PDB entry 7LTG | X-ray diffraction, 1.80 A resolution | chain A

Chain A:
Name: Histone deacetylase 2
From: Homo sapiens
Notes: EC 3.5.1.98
UniProtKB: Q92769 (HDAC2_HUMAN); numbering as in UniProt (aligned over 1-376)
Amino-acid sequence (376 residues; row label = number of the first residue in the row):
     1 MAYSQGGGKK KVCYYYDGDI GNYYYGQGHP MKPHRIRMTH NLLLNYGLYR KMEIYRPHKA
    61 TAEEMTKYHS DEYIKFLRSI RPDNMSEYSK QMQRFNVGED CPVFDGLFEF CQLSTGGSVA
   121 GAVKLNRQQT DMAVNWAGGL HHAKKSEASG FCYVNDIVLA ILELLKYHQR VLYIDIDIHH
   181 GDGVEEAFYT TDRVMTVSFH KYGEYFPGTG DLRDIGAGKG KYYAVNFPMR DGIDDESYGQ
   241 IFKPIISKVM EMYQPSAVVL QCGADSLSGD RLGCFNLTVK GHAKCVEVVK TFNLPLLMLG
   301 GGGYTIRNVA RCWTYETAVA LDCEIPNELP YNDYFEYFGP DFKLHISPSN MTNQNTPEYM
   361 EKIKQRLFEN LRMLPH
Unresolved in the structure: 1-7, 375-376
Curated features (UniProtKB/Swiss-Prot):
  - active site: H142
  - binding site (1D-myo-inositol 1,4,5,6-tetrakisphosphate): G28, K32, R271
  - binding site (Ca(2+)): D175, D177, H179, F188, T191, V194, S198, F199, Y223
  - binding site (Zn(2+)): D177, H179, D265
  - modified residue: K75 (N6-acetyllysine), K221 (N6-acetyllysine), C262 (S-nitrosocysteine), C274 (S-nitrosocysteine)
  - cross-link: K75 (Glycyl lysine isopeptide (Lys-Gly) (interchain with G-Cter in SUMO2))
Bound ions: Ca2+ site 1: D175, D177, H179, S198, F199; Zn2+: D177, H179, D265 (together with APICIDIN); Ca2+ site 2: F188, T191, V194, Y223
Residues lining bound ligands: APICIDIN (YED; (3S,6S,9S,15aR)-9-[(2S)-butan-2-yl]-3-(6,6-dihydroxyoctyl)-6-[(1-methoxy-1H-indol-3-yl)methyl]octahydro-2H-pyrido[1,2-a][1,4,7,10]tetraazacyclododecine-1,4,7,10(3H,12H)-tetrone): Q27, G28, H29, P30, M31, E99, D100, L140, H141, H142, G150, F151, C152, D177, H179, F206, D265, R271, L272, G301, G302, Y304
From the paper describing this entry:
  - binding site for APICIDIN: G28, H29, P30, D100, H141, H142, F151, F206, Y304

Overview:
Ligands of chain A: APICIDIN. D175, D177, H179, S198 and F199 coordinate Ca2+ site 1. D177, H179 and D265
coordinate Zn2+. From UniProt: active-site residue H142, 3 residues binding 1D-myo-inositol
1,4,5,6-tetrakisphosphate, 9 Ca2+-binding residues and 3 Zn2+-binding residues. The paper reports a binding
site for APICIDIN at G28, H29 and P30 among others.
Chain A is Histone deacetylase 2 (Homo sapiens); the structure, Structure of human HDAC2 in complex with
apicidin, was determined by X-ray diffraction, deposited together with 7LTK and 7LTL.
